Entry 3H8G (X-ray diffraction, 1.50 A resolution); this record covers chains A and D of the 6 polymer chains in the assembly.

[Chain A (and D)]
Name: Cytosol aminopeptidase
From: Pseudomonas putida
Notes: EC 3.4.11.1; chain D of this document is another copy of the same molecule, construct and numbering; everything in this record applies to it too
UniProt: O86436 (AMPA_PSEPU); residues 1-497 here = UniProt positions 1-497
Sequence (497 residues; numbered 1 to 497; the number before each row is that of its first residue):
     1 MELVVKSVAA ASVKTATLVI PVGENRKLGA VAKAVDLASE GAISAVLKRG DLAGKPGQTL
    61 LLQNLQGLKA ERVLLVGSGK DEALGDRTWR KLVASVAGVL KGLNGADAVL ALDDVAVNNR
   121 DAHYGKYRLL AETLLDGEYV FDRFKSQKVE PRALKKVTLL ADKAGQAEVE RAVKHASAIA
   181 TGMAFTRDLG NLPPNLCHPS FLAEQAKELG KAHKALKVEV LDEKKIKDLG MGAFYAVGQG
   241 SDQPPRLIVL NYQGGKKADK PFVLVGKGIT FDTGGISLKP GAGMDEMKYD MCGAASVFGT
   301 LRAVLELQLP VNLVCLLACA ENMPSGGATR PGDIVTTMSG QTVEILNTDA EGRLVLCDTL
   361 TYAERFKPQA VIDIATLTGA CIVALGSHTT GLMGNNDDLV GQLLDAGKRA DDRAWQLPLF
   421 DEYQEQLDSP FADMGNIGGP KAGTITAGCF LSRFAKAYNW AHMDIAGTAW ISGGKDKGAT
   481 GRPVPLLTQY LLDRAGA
Swiss-Prot annotation at these positions:
  - active site: Lys-279, Arg-353
  - binding site (Mn(2+)): Lys-267, Asp-272, Asp-290, Asp-349, Glu-351
Bound ions: K+: Leu-189, Gly-190, Leu-192, Lys-288; Zn2+: Lys-267, Asp-272, Asp-290, Glu-351 (together with bestatin); Mn2+: Asp-272, Asp-349, Glu-351 (together with bestatin)
Small-molecule neighbours:
  - bicarbonate ion (BCT): Lys-267, Asp-349, Ala-350, Glu-351, Gly-352, Arg-353, Leu-377
  - bestatin (BES; 2-(3-amino-2-hydroxy-4-phenyl-butyrylamino)-4-methyl-pentanoic acid): Lys-267, Asp-272, Lys-279, Met-287, Asp-290, Asn-347, Asp-349, Ala-350, Glu-351, Arg-353, Thr-376, Leu-377, Thr-378, Gly-379, Ala-380, Ile-382, Ile-437, Ala-466, Trp-470
From the paper describing this entry:
  - binding site for bestatin: Met-287, Asn-347, Ala-350, Thr-376, Leu-377, Gly-379, Ile-382, Ala-466, Trp-470
  - specificity-determining residues: Lys-279, Gly-379 (from molecular simulation)
  - Zn2+ coordination: Lys-267
  - specificity-determining residues: Met-287, Ile-382, Ala-466 (proposed by the authors, not directly observed)

[Interface between chain A and chain D]
Residue-residue contacts - 21 pairs, chain A then chain D:
  Val-46(A) / Gln-63(D)
  Arg-49(A) / Gln-63(D)
  Arg-49(A) / Asn-64(D)
  Arg-49(A) / Asn-104(D)  hydrogen bond (backbone-side chain)
  Gly-50(A) / Asn-104(D)
  Asp-51(A) / Arg-72(D)  salt bridge
  Asp-51(A) / Gly-102(D)
  Asp-51(A) / Leu-103(D)
  Asp-51(A) / Asn-104(D)  hydrogen bond (side chain-backbone)
  Leu-60(A) / Gln-63(D)
  Gln-63(A) / Arg-49(D)
  Gln-63(A) / Leu-62(D)
  Asn-64(A) / Arg-49(D)  hydrogen bond
  Glu-71(A) / Arg-49(D)  hydrogen bond (backbone-side chain)
  Arg-72(A) / Arg-49(D)
  Arg-72(A) / Asp-51(D)  salt bridge
  Gly-102(A) / Asp-51(D)
  Leu-103(A) / Asp-51(D)
  Asn-104(A) / Arg-49(D)  hydrogen bond (side chain-backbone)
  Asn-104(A) / Gly-50(D)
  Asn-104(A) / Asp-51(D)  hydrogen bond (backbone-side chain)
Interface residues without a listed pair, chain A (16 interface residues in all): Leu-61, Leu-62, Gly-105, Glu-150
Interface residues without a listed pair, chain D (14 interface residues in all): Lys-55, Leu-60, Leu-61, Gly-105

[Overview]
Chain A and chain D form an interface of 16 and 14 residues respectively, with 6 hydrogen bonds and 2 salt
bridges. Among the polar pairs are Asp-51(A)/Arg-72(D), Arg-49(A)/Asn-104(D) and Asp-51(A)/Asn-104(D). The
paper reports a binding site for bestatin at Met-287(A), Asn-347(A) and Ala-350(A) among others; Zn2+
coordination by Lys-267(A).
Chain A and chain D are both Cytosol aminopeptidase (Pseudomonas putida); the structure, Bestatin complex
structure of leucine aminopeptidase from Pseudomonas putida, was determined by X-ray diffraction (same
publication as 3H8E and 3H8F).
